5CLA - chains A and B of the 3 polymer chains in the assembly; structure by X-ray diffraction, 1.54 A resolution.

== Chain A ==
Name: AlkD
From: Bacillus cereus
Notes: EC 3.2.2.-
Reference sequence: R8GWR7 (R8GWR7_BACCE); numbering as in UniProt (aligned over 1-237)
Sequence (241 residues; row label = number of the first residue in the row; numbers below 1 keep their minus sign (Gly-3 is residue -3)):
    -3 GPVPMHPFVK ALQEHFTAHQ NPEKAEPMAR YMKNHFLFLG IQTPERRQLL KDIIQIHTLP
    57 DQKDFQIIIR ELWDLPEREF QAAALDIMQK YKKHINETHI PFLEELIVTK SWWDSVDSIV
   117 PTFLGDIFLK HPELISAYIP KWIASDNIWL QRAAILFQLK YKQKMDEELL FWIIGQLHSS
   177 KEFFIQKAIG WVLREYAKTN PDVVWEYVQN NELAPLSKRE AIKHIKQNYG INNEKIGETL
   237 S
Not modelled in the structure: -3 to -2, 230-237
Construct notes: expression tag (-3 to 0)
Reported in the primary citation:
  - catalytic residues: Trp109, Trp187 (from molecular simulation)

== Chain B ==
Molecule: 12-nt DNA strand
Sequence (12 nucleotides; numbered 1 to 12; the number before each row is that of its first residue):
     1 CCCGAXAGTC CG
Modified / non-standard residues: ORP (2-deoxy-5-phosphono-ribose) at position 6
Small-molecule neighbours: 3-deaza-3-methyladenine (54K; 7-methyl-3H-imidazo[4,5-c]pyridin-4-amine): DA5, ORP_6, DA7

== How chain A and chain B interact ==
Contacting residue pairs (20):
  Tyr27(A) - DA7(B)  hydrogen bond to the base
  Tyr27(A) - DG8(B)  sugar contact
  Lys29(A) - DG8(B)  salt bridge to the phosphate
  Lys29(A) - DT9(B)  phosphate contact
  Trp109(A) - ORP_6(B)  base contact
  Trp109(A) - DA7(B)  hydrogen bond to the phosphate
  Asp113(A) - ORP_6(B)  base contact
  Arg148(A) - ORP_6(B)  base contact
  Arg148(A) - DA7(B)  salt bridge to the phosphate
  Phe179(A) - DA7(B)  phosphate contact
  Phe180(A) - DA7(B)  phosphate contact
  Lys183(A) - ORP_6(B)  base contact
  Lys183(A) - DA7(B)  salt bridge to the phosphate
  Trp187(A) - DA5(B)  phosphate contact
  Trp187(A) - ORP_6(B)  base contact
  Arg190(A) - DA5(B)  salt bridge to the phosphate
  Arg190(A) - ORP_6(B)  base contact
  Lys194(A) - DG4(B)  phosphate contact
  Lys194(A) - DA5(B)  salt bridge to the phosphate
  His220(A) - DA5(B)  salt bridge to the phosphate
Also at the interface, not in a pair above, chain A (14 interface residues in all): Trp108, Glu191

== In short ==
14 residues of chain A face 6 of chain B across their interface; the contacts include 2 hydrogen bonds and 6
salt bridges. Polar pairs include Tyr27(A)-DA7(B), Trp109(A)-DA7(B) and Lys29(A)-DG8(B). Chain B binds
3-deaza-3-methyladenine. The paper reports catalytic residues Trp109(A) and Trp187(A).
Here chain A is AlkD (Bacillus cereus) and chain B is a 12-nt DNA strand. Entry 5CLA (Alkylpurine DNA
glycosylase AlkD bound to DNA containing an abasic site and a free nucleobase (100% ...) was determined by
X-ray diffraction together with 5CL3, 5CL4, 5CL5, 5CL6, 5CL7, 5CL8 and 5 further entries from the same study.
